PDB entry 2VKG | X-ray diffraction, 1.80 A resolution | chain A

== Chain A ==
Protein: Dodecin
Organism: Halobacterium salinarum
UniProtKB: Q9HPW4 (Q9HPW4_HALSA); the construct lacks a stretch of the UniProt sequence, so the offset changes along the chain: 2-49 = UniProt 11-58; 50-63 = UniProt 61-74
Chain sequence (62 residues; numbered 2 to 63; the number before each row is that of its first residue):
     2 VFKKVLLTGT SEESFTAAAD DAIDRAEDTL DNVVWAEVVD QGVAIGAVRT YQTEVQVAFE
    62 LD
Construct notes: engineered mutation Ala-45 (Glu54 in Q9HPW4)
Metal / ion sites: Mg2+ site 1 near Glu-14 (its only coordinating residue here); Mg2+ site 2 near Asp-41 (its only coordinating residue here)
Ligand contacts: CF4 ([4-(7,8-dimethyl-2,4-dioxo-3,4-dihydrobenzo[g]pteridin-10(2H)-yl)butyl]carbamic acid): Phe-3, Val-35, Trp-36, Ala-37, Glu-38, Gly-43, Val-44, Ala-45, Ile-46, Gly-47, Gln-53

== Summary ==
Bound to chain A: compound CF4.
Chain A is Dodecin (Halobacterium salinarum); the structure, Complexes of dodecin with flavin and flavin-like
ligands, was determined by X-ray diffraction together with 2VKF from the same study.
